Entry 7LZ7 (X-ray diffraction, 2.80 A resolution); this record covers chains A and F of the 6 polymer chains in the assembly.

Chain A:
Molecule: Tubulin alpha-1B chain
Organism: Sus scrofa
UniProt: Q2XVP4 (TBA1B_PIG); numbering as in UniProt (aligned over 1-450)
Sequence (450 residues; each row starts with the number of its first residue):
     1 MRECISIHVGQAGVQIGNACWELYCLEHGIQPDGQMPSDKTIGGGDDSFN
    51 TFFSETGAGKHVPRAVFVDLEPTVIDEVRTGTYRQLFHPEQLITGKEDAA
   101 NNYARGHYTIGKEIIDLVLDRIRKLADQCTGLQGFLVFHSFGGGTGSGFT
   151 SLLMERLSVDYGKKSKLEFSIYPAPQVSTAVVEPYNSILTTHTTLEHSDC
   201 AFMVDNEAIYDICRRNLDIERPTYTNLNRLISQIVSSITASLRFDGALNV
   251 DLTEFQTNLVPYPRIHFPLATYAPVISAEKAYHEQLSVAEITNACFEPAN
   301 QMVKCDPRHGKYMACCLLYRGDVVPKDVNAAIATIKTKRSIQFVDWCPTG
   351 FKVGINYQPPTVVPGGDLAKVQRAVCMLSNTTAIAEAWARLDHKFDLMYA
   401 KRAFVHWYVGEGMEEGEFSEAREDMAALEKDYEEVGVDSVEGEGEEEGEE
Not modelled in the structure: 438-450
Metal / ion sites: Ca2+: Asp-39, Thr-41, Gly-44, Glu-55
Ligand contacts:
  - GTP (guanosine-5'-triphosphate): Gly-10, Gln-11, Ala-12, Gln-15, Ile-16, Asp-69, Asp-98, Ala-99, Ala-100, Asn-101, Asn-102, Ser-140, Gly-142, Gly-143, Gly-144, Thr-145, Gly-146, Ile-171, Pro-173, Val-177, Ser-178, Glu-183, Asn-206, Tyr-224, Leu-227, Asn-228, Ile-231
  - YJ7 (4-(3,6-dimethyl[1,2]oxazolo[5,4-d]pyrimidin-4-yl)-7-methoxy-3,4-dihydroquinoxalin-2(1H)-one): Asn-101, Thr-179, Val-181
Swiss-Prot annotation at these positions:
  - motif: Met-1 to Cys-4 (MREC motif)
  - active site: Glu-254
  - binding site (GTP): Gly-10, Gln-11, Ala-12, Gln-15, Glu-71, Ala-99, Ser-140, Gly-143, Gly-144, Thr-145, Gly-146, Thr-179, Glu-183, Asn-206, Tyr-224, Asn-228, Leu-252
  - binding site (Mg(2+)): Glu-71
  - modified residue: Lys-40 (N6,N6,N6-trimethyllysine), Ser-48 (Phosphoserine), Ser-232 (Phosphoserine), Tyr-282 (3'-nitrotyrosine), Arg-339 (Omega-N-methylarginine), Ser-439 (Phosphoserine), Glu-443 (5-glutamyl polyglutamate), Glu-445 (5-glutamyl polyglutamate)
  - cross-link (Glycyl lysine isopeptide (Lys-Gly)): Lys-326 (interchain with G-Cter in ubiquitin), Lys-370 (interchain with G-Cter in ubiquitin)

Chain F:
Molecule: Tubulin Tyrosine Ligase
Organism: Gallus gallus
UniProt: E1BQ43 (E1BQ43_CHICK); residues 1-378 here = UniProt positions 1-378
Sequence (384 residues; numbered 1 to 384; the number before each row is that of its first residue):
     1 MYTFVVRDENSSVYAEVSRLLLATGQWKRLRKDNPRFNLMLGERNRLPFG
    51 RLGHEPGLVQLVNYYRGADKLCRKASLVKLIKTSPELSESCTWFPESYVI
   101 YPTNLKTPVAPAQNGIRHLINNTRTDEREVFLAAYNRRREGREGNVWIAK
   151 SSAGAKGEGILISSEASELLDFIDEQGQVHVIQKYLEKPLLLEPGHRKFD
   201 IRSWVLVDHLYNIYLYREGVLRTSSEPYNSANFQDKTCHLTNHCIQKEYS
   251 KNYGRYEEGNEMFFEEFNQYLMDALNTTLENSILLQIKHIIRSCLMCIEP
   301 AISTKHLHYQSFQLFGFDFMVDEELKVWLIEVNGAPACAQKLYAELCQGI
   351 VDVAISSVFPLADTGQKTSQPTSIFIKLHHHHHH
Not modelled in the structure: 103-125, 141-143, 151-160, 176-178, 248-251, 363-371, 381-384
Construct notes: expression tag (379-384)
Metal / ion sites: Mg2+: Glu-331 (together with AMP-PCP)
Ligand contacts: AMP-PCP (ACP; phosphomethylphosphonic acid adenylate ester): Lys-74, Ile-148, Lys-150, Gln-183, Lys-184, Tyr-185, Leu-186, Lys-198, Asp-200, Arg-202, Arg-222, His-239, Leu-240, Thr-241, Asn-242, Asp-318, Met-320, Ile-330, Glu-331, Asn-333

How chain A and chain F interact:
Residue-residue contacts (21):
  Gln-176(A) / Pro-56(F)
  Glu-207(A) / His-54(F)  salt bridge
  Glu-297(A) / His-306(F)
  Pro-298(A) / Leu-307(F)  hydrophobic
  Lys-304(A) / His-54(F)
  Asp-306(A) / Arg-66(F)
  Asp-306(A) / Leu-307(F)
  Arg-308(A) / Pro-300(F)  hydrogen bond (side chain-backbone)
  Arg-308(A) / Ala-301(F)
  Arg-308(A) / Ile-302(F)
  Arg-308(A) / Ser-303(F)  hydrogen bond (side chain-backbone)
  His-309(A) / Arg-66(F)  hydrogen bond (side chain-backbone)
  His-309(A) / Gly-67(F)
  His-309(A) / Ala-301(F)  hydrogen bond (side chain-backbone)
  Ser-340(A) / Ala-301(F)
  Glu-386(A) / Gly-50(F)
  Glu-386(A) / Arg-66(F)  salt bridge
  Arg-390(A) / Gly-50(F)
  Arg-390(A) / His-54(F)
  His-393(A) / Arg-51(F)
  Glu-433(A) / Arg-46(F)  salt bridge
Interface residues without a listed pair, chain A (16 interface residues in all): Ala-299, Cys-305, Lys-338
Interface residues without a listed pair, chain F (14 interface residues in all): His-308

Overview:
The interface between chain A and chain F involves 16 residues on one side and 14 on the other, with 4
hydrogen bonds and 3 salt bridges. Polar contacts include Glu-207(A)/His-54(F), Glu-386(A)/Arg-66(F) and
Glu-433(A)/Arg-46(F). Bound to chain A: GTP and compound YJ7.
Chain A is Tubulin alpha-1B chain (Sus scrofa) and chain F is Tubulin Tyrosine Ligase (Gallus gallus); the
structure, Tubulin-RB3_SLD-TTL in complex with compound 5k, was determined by X-ray diffraction, deposited
together with 6X1C, 6X1E, 6X1F and 7LZ8.
